Entry 1B94 (X-ray diffraction, 1.90 A resolution); this record covers chains A and B of the 4 polymer chains in the assembly.

== Chain A (and B) ==
Molecule: Restriction endonuclease ecorv
From: Escherichia coli
Notes: EC 3.1.21.4; chain B of this document is another copy of the same molecule, construct and numbering; everything in this record applies to it too
Reference sequence: P04390 (T2E5_ECOLI); residues 2-245 here correspond to UniProt positions 1-244 (UniProt number = residue number - 1)
Amino-acid sequence (244 residues; row label = number of the first residue in the row):
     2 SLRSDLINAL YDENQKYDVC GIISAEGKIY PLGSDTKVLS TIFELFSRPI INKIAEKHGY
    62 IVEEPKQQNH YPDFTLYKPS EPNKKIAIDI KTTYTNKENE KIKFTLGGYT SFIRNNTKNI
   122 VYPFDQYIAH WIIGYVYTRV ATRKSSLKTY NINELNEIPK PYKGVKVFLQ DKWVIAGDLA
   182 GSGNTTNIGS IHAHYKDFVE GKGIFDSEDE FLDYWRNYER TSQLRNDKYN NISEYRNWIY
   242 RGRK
Ion coordination: Ca2+: D74, D90 (shared with 1 residue of chain C)

== How chain A and chain B interact ==
Residue-residue contacts - 92 pairs, chain A then chain B:
  E14(A) with K29(B), salt bridge; Y31(B), hydrogen bond
  K17(A) with E27(B)
  Y18(A) with S25(B); E27(B); K29(B); Y31(B)
  D19(A) with S25(B); A26(B), hydrogen bond (backbone-backbone); E27(B), hydrogen bond (backbone-side chain)
  V20(A) with I23(B), hydrophobic; I24(B); S25(B)
  C21(A) with I24(B), hydrogen bond (backbone-backbone); S25(B); A26(B)
  G22(A) with I23(B); I24(B), hydrogen bond (backbone-backbone)
  I23(A) with V20(B), hydrophobic; G22(B); I43(B)
  I24(A) with V20(B); C21(B), hydrogen bond (backbone-backbone); G22(B), hydrogen bond (backbone-backbone); L156(B), hydrophobic
  S25(A) with Y18(B); D19(B); V20(B); C21(B); L156(B)
  A26(A) with D19(B), hydrogen bond (backbone-backbone); C21(B); L156(B); N157(B), hydrogen bond (backbone-side chain); K161(B)
  E27(A) with K17(B); Y18(B); D19(B), hydrogen bond (side chain-backbone)
  G28(A) with L156(B)
  K29(A) with E14(B), salt bridge; Y18(B)
  Y31(A) with E14(B), hydrogen bond; Y18(B); F47(B); P50(B), hydrophobic
  P32(A) with L46(B)
  G34(A) with L46(B)
  D36(A) with Q69(B)
  T37(A) with Q69(B), hydrogen bond (backbone-side chain)
  K38(A) with S41(B), hydrogen bond; T42(B)
  V39(A) with L46(B), hydrophobic
  T42(A) with K38(B); V39(B); T42(B), hydrogen bond
  I43(A) with I23(B), hydrophobic
  L46(A) with I23(B), hydrophobic; Y31(B); P32(B); L33(B), hydrophobic; G34(B); V39(B), hydrophobic
  F47(A) with Y31(B)
  R49(A) with S146(B); S147(B), hydrogen bond (side chain-backbone); L148(B)
  P50(A) with Y31(B), hydrophobic; L148(B); T150(B)
  N53(A) with L148(B)
  K67(A) with R144(B)
  Q69(A) with D36(B); T37(B), hydrogen bond (side chain-backbone); K38(B); R140(B)
  Y95(A) with Q69(B)
  R140(A) with K67(B), hydrogen bond (side chain-backbone); Q69(B)
  T143(A) with R49(B)
  S147(A) with R49(B), hydrogen bond (backbone-side chain)
  L148(A) with R49(B); P50(B); N53(B)
  T150(A) with P50(B)
  I153(A) with I153(B), hydrophobic
  L156(A) with I24(B), hydrophobic; S25(B); A26(B); G28(B); I153(B), hydrophobic
  N157(A) with A26(B)
  N185(A) with N185(B)
Other interface residues (no listed pair), chain A (45 interface residues in all): I30, L33, Y138, K149, T186
Other interface residues (no listed pair), chain B (47 interface residues in all): I30, E65, Y138, T186

== In short ==
The interface between chain A and chain B involves 45 residues on one side and 47 on the other, with 18
hydrogen bonds and 2 salt bridges. Among the polar pairs are E14(A)-K29(B), E14(A)-Y31(B) and D19(A)-E27(B).
The Ca2+ site is built by D74(A) and D90(A).
Both chains are Restriction endonuclease ecorv (Escherichia coli). Entry 1B94 (Restriction endonuclease ecorv
with calcium) was determined by X-ray diffraction (same publication as 1B95, 1B96 and 1B97).
